PDB entry 6WWL | electron microscopy, 3.10 A resolution | chains K and N of the 6 polymer chains in the assembly

== Chain K ==
Molecule: Kinesin-like protein KIF14
From: Mus musculus
Reference sequence: L0N7N1 (KIF14_MOUSE); residue numbers follow UniProt; this construct covers 391-755
Chain sequence (370 residues; row label = number of the first residue in the row; note: 390 numbers in that range are skipped by the numbering (no residue carries them; nothing is unmodelled there); numbers below 1 keep their minus sign (Gly-4 is residue -4)):
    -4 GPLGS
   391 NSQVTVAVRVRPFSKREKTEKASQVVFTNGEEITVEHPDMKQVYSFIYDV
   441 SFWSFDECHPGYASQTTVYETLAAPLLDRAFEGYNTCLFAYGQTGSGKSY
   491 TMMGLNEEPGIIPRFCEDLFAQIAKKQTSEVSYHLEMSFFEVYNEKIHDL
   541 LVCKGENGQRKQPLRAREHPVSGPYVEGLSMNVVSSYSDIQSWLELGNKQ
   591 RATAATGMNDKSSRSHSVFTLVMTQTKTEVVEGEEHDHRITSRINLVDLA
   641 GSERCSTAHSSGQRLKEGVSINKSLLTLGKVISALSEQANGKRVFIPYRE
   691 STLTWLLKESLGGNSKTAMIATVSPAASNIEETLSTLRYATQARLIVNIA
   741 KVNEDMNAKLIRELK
Not modelled in the structure: -4 to -2
Sequence notes: expression tag (-4 to 0)
Curated features (UniProtKB/Swiss-Prot):
  - binding site (ATP): Gly482 to Ser489
Bound ions: Mg2+: Ser489 (together with AMP-PNP)
Small-molecule neighbours: AMP-PNP (ANP; phosphoaminophosphonic acid-adenylate ester): Arg399, Arg401, Pro402, Ser444, Gln483, Thr484, Gly485, Ser486, Gly487, Lys488, Ser489, Tyr490, Asn599, Lys601, Ser602, Ser603, Leu639, Ala640, Gly641

== Chain N ==
Molecule: Kinesin-like protein KIF14
From: Mus musculus
Reference sequence: L0N7N1 (KIF14_MOUSE); numbering as in UniProt (aligned over 391-755)
Chain sequence (370 residues; numbered 386 to 755; the number before each row is that of its first residue):
   386 GPLGSNSQVTVAVRVRPFSKREKTEKASQVVFTNGEEITVEHPDMKQVYS
   436 FIYDVSFWSFDECHPGYASQTTVYETLAAPLLDRAFEGYNTCLFAYGQTG
   486 SGKSYTMMGLNEEPGIIPRFCEDLFAQIAKKQTSEVSYHLEMSFFEVYNE
   536 KIHDLLVCKGENGQRKQPLRAREHPVSGPYVEGLSMNVVSSYSDIQSWLE
   586 LGNKQRATAATGMNDKSSRSHSVFTLVMTQTKTEVVEGEEHDHRITSRIN
   636 LVDLAGSERCSTAHSSGQRLKEGVSINKSLLTLGKVISALSEQANGKRVF
   686 IPYRESTLTWLLKESLGGNSKTAMIATVSPAASNIEETLSTLRYATQARL
   736 IVNIAKVNEDMNAKLIRELK
Not modelled in the structure: 386-390
Sequence notes: expression tag (386-390)
Curated features (UniProtKB/Swiss-Prot):
  - binding site (ATP): Gly482 to Ser489
Small-molecule neighbours: AMP-PNP (ANP; phosphoaminophosphonic acid-adenylate ester): Arg399, Arg401, Pro402, Ser444, Gln483, Thr484, Gly485, Ser486, Gly487, Lys488, Ser489, Tyr490

== Interface between chain K and chain N ==
Residue-residue contacts - 8 pairs, chain K then chain N:
  Asp627(K) with Asn747(N), hydrogen bond
  Ala748(K) with Met746(N); Leu750(N)
  Lys749(K) with Asn747(N); Leu750(N)
  Leu750(K) with Glu753(N)
  Glu753(K) with Glu753(N); Leu754(N)
Other interface residues (no listed pair), chain N (7 interface residues in all): Asp745, Ala748

== Summary ==
5 residues of chain K and 7 residues of chain N are in contact; the contacts include 1 hydrogen bond. The
hydrogen-bonded pair is Asp627(K)-Asn747(N). Bound to chain K: AMP-PNP. Ligands of chain N: AMP-PNP.
Both chains are Kinesin-like protein KIF14 (Mus musculus). Entry 6WWL (KIF14[391-755] dimer two-heads-bound
state - AMP-PNP in complex with a microtubule) was determined by electron microscopy (same publication as
6WWE, 6WWF, 6WWG, 6WWH, 6WWI, 6WWJ and 13 further entries).
